2IAV - chain A; structure by X-ray diffraction, 1.07 A resolution.

Chain A:
Molecule: Diisopropylfluorophosphatase
Source organism: Loligo vulgaris
Notes: EC 3.1.8.2
UniProtKB: Q7SIG4 (DFPA_LOLVU); numbering as in UniProt (aligned over 3-314)
Amino-acid sequence (312 residues; numbered 3 to 314; the number before each row is that of its first residue):
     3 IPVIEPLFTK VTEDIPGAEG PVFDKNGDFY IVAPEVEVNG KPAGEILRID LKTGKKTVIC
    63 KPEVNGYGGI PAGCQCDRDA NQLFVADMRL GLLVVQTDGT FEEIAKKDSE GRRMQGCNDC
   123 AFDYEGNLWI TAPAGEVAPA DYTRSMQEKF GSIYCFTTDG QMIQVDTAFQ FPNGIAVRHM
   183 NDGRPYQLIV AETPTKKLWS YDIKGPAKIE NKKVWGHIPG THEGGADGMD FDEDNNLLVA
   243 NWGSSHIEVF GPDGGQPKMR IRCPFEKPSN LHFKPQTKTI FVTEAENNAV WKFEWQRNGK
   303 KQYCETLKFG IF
Differences from the reference sequence: engineered mutation A287 (His in Q7SIG4)
Ion coordination: Ca2+ site 1: E21, N120, N175, D229; Ca2+ site 2: D232, L273, H274
Curated features (UniProtKB/Swiss-Prot):
  - binding site (Ca(2+)): E21, N120, N175, D229, D232, L273, H274
  - mutagenesis: E21 (E21Q: 100% decrease in activity. Loss of calcium 1 binding), E37 (E37Q: 50% decrease in activity), Q77 (Q77F: 100% decrease in activity; Q77W: No effect on activity; Q77Y: 6% increase in activity), N120 (N120D: 96% decrease in activity. 100% decrease in activity; when associated with N-229), D121 (D121F: 100% decrease in activity), Y144 (Y144S: 8% increase in activity), R146 (R146S: 45% decrease in activity), M148 (M148A: 26% decrease in activity), F173 (F173A: 84% decrease in activity; F173L: 28% decrease in activity; F173S: 68% decrease in activity; F173V: 46% decrease in activity; F173W: 19% decrease in activity; F173Y: 53% decrease in activity), N175 (N175D: 98% decrease in activity), H181 (H181N: 20% decrease in activity), T195 (T195A: 60% decrease in activity; T195L: 11% decrease in activity; T195V: 3% decrease in activity), 12 further mutagenesis entries in UniProt

Summary:
The Ca2+ site 1 is built by E21, N120, N175 and D229. D232, L273 and H274 form the Ca2+ site 2. UniProt lists
7 Ca2+-binding residues and 24 mutagenesis sites.
Chain A is Diisopropylfluorophosphatase (Loligo vulgaris); the structure, Crystal structure of squid ganglion
DFPase H287A mutant, was determined by X-ray diffraction (same publication as 2IAW and 2IAX).
